7ML2 - chains Q and R of the 30 polymer chains in the assembly; structure by electron microscopy, 3.40 A resolution.

Chain Q:
Protein: Transcription initiation factor IIF subunit alpha
From: Saccharomyces cerevisiae
UniProt: P41895 (T2FA_YEAST); residues 1-735 here = UniProt positions 1-735
Sequence (735 residues; each row starts with the number of its first residue):
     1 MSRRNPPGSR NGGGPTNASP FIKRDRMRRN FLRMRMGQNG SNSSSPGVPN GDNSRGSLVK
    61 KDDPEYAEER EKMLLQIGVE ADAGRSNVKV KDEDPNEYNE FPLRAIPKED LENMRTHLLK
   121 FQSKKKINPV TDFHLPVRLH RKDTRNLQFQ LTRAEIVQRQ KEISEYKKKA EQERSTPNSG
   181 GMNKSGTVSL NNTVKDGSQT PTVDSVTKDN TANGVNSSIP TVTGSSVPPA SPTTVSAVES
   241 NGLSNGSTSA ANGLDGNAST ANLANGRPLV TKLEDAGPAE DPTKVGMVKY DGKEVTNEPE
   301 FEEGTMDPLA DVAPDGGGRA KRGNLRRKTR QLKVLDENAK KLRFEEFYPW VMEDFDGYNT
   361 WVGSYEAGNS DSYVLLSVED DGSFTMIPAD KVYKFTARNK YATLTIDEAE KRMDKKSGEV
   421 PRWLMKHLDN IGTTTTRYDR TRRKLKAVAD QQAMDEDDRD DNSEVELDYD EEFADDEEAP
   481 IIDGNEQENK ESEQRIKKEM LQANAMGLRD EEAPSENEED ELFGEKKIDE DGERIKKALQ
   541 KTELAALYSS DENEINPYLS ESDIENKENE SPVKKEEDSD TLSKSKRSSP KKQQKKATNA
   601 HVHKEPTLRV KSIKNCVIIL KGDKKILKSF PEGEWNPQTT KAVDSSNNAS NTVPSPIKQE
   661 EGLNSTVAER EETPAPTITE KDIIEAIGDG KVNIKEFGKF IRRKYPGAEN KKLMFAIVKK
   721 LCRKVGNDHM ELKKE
Unresolved in the structure: 1-20, 36-96, 143-326, 356-357, 416-735
Curated features (UniProtKB/Swiss-Prot):
  - modified residue: S198 (Phosphoserine), T200 (Phosphothreonine), S515 (Phosphoserine), S560 (Phosphoserine), S562 (Phosphoserine), S571 (Phosphoserine), S655 (Phosphoserine)

Chain R:
Protein: Transcription initiation factor IIF subunit beta
From: Saccharomyces cerevisiae
UniProt: A0A6A5PZ00 (A0A6A5PZ00_YEASX); residue numbers follow UniProt; this construct covers 1-400
Sequence (400 residues; row label = number of the first residue in the row):
     1 MSSGSAGAPA LSNNSTNSVA KEKSGNISGD EYLSQEEEVF DGNDIENNET KVYEESLDLD
    61 LERSNRQVWL VRLPMFLAEK WRDRNNLHGQ ELGKIRINKD GSKITLLLNE NDNDSIPHEY
   121 DLELTKKVVE NEYVFTEQNL KKYQQRKKEL EADPEKQRQA YLKKQEREEE LKKKQQQQKR
   181 RNNRKKFNHR VMTDRDGRDR YIPYVKTIPK KTAIVGTVCH ECQVMPSMND PNYHKIVEQR
   241 RNIVKLNNKE RITTLDETVG VTMSHTGMSM RSDNSNFLKV GREKAKSNIK SIRMPKKEIL
   301 DYLFKLFDEY DYWSLKGLKE RTRQPEAHLK ECLDKVATLV KKGPYAFKYT LRPEYKKLKE
   361 EERKATLGEL ADEQTGSAGD NAQGDAEADL EDEIEMEDVV
Unresolved in the structure: 1-57, 83-91, 100-101, 111-116, 139-206, 227-232, 281-293, 352-400

How chain Q and chain R interact:
Pairs across the interface - 101 pairs, chain Q then chain R:
  E97(Q) with I97(R); N98(R); K99(R), hydrogen bond (backbone-backbone)
  Y98(Q) with R96(R); I97(R); N98(R)
  N99(Q) with I95(R); R96(R); I97(R), hydrogen bond (backbone-backbone)
  E100(Q) with K94(R); I95(R); R96(R), salt bridge; L107(R)
  F101(Q) with K94(R); I95(R), hydrogen bond (backbone-backbone); I97(R), hydrophobic
  P102(Q) with G93(R); K94(R)
  L103(Q) with L92(R); G93(R), hydrogen bond (backbone-backbone); K94(R); I95(R), hydrophobic; L106(R), hydrophobic
  R104(Q) with L92(R)
  A105(Q) with L92(R)
  M114(Q) with T136(R); E137(R); Q138(R), hydrogen bond
  R115(Q) with T136(R); E137(R), hydrogen bond (backbone-backbone)
  T116(Q) with V134(R); F135(R), hydrogen bond (side chain-backbone); T136(R)
  H117(Q) with V134(R); F135(R), hydrogen bond (backbone-backbone); E137(R), salt bridge
  L118(Q) with L70(R), hydrophobic; Y133(R); F135(R); V218(R), hydrophobic
  L119(Q) with E132(R); Y133(R), hydrogen bond (backbone-backbone)
  K120(Q) with N131(R); E132(R), salt bridge
  F121(Q) with N131(R), hydrogen bond (backbone-backbone); Y133(R), hydrophobic
  S123(Q) with N131(R), hydrogen bond
  K125(Q) with N131(R), hydrogen bond (backbone-side chain)
  K126(Q) with E130(R)
  I127(Q) with N131(R), hydrogen bond (backbone-backbone); Y133(R), hydrogen bond (backbone-side chain)
  N128(Q) with N131(R), hydrogen bond (backbone-side chain); Y133(R), hydrogen bond (backbone-side chain)
  P129(Q) with Y133(R)
  V130(Q) with L61(R), hydrophobic
  T131(Q) with L61(R); S64(R)
  V137(Q) with D58(R); L59(R), hydrogen bond (backbone-backbone)
  R138(Q) with D58(R); L59(R)
  L139(Q) with L59(R); T212(R), hydrogen bond (backbone-side chain)
  H140(Q) with T207(R); P209(R)
  R141(Q) with T207(R), hydrogen bond (backbone-side chain); I208(R)
  K142(Q) with T207(R)
  W350(Q) with E137(R)
  N369(Q) with R72(R), hydrogen bond
  D371(Q) with R72(R), salt bridge; R82(R), hydrogen bond (backbone-side chain)
  S372(Q) with V71(R); R72(R), hydrogen bond; L73(R)
  Y373(Q) with L70(R), hydrophobic; V71(R); R72(R), hydrogen bond; R82(R)
  V374(Q) with W69(R); L70(R); V71(R), hydrogen bond (backbone-backbone); W81(R), hydrophobic
  L375(Q) with W69(R); L70(R), hydrophobic; V134(R), hydrophobic
  L376(Q) with Q67(R); V68(R); W69(R), hydrogen bond (backbone-backbone); V71(R), hydrophobic
  S377(Q) with R66(R); Q67(R); V68(R)
  V378(Q) with R66(R), hydrogen bond (backbone-side chain); Q67(R), hydrogen bond (backbone-backbone)
  E379(Q) with R66(R)
  F384(Q) with I95(R), hydrophobic
  M386(Q) with W81(R), hydrophobic; L92(R), hydrophobic
  P388(Q) with R82(R)
  A389(Q) with R82(R)
Interface residues without a listed pair, chain Q (50 interface residues in all): K124, D380, K391, Y393
Interface residues without a listed pair, chain R (42 interface residues in all): M75, I214, V215, T217

In short:
Chain Q and chain R form an interface of 50 and 42 residues respectively, with 27 hydrogen bonds and 4 salt
bridges. Polar pairs include E100(Q)-R96(R), H117(Q)-E137(R) and K120(Q)-E132(R).
Chain Q is Transcription initiation factor IIF subunit alpha and chain R is Transcription initiation factor
IIF subunit beta, both from Saccharomyces cerevisiae; the structure, RNA polymerase II pre-initiation complex
(PIC3), was determined by electron microscopy, deposited together with 7MEI, 7MK9, 7MKA, 7ML0, 7ML1, 7ML3 and
7ML4.
